PDB entry 6KXV | X-ray diffraction, 3.63 A resolution | chains D and J of the 10 polymer chains in the assembly

Chain D:
Protein: Histone H2B type 1-J
Source organism: Homo sapiens
Reference sequence: P06899 (H2B1J_HUMAN); residues 0-125 here correspond to UniProt positions 1-126 (UniProt number = residue number + 1)
Amino-acid sequence (129 residues; numbered -3 to 125; the number before each row is that of its first residue; numbers below 1 keep their minus sign (Gly-3 is residue -3)):
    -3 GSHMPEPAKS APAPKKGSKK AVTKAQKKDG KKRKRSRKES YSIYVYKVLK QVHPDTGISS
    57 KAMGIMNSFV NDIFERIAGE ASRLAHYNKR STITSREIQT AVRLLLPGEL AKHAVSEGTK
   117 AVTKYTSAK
Disordered / not traced: -3 to 29
Construct notes: expression tag (-3 to -1)
Swiss-Prot annotation at these positions:
  - modified residue: Pro1 (N-acetylproline), Glu2 (ADP-ribosyl glutamic acid), Lys5 (N6-(2-hydroxyisobutyryl)lysine), Ser6 (ADP-ribosylserine), Lys11 (N6-(beta-hydroxybutyryl)lysine), Lys12 (N6-(2-hydroxyisobutyryl)lysine), Ser14 (Phosphoserine), Lys15 (N6-acetyllysine), Lys16 (N6-(beta-hydroxybutyryl)lysine), Lys20 (N6-(2-hydroxyisobutyryl)lysine), Lys23 (N6-(2-hydroxyisobutyryl)lysine), Lys24 (N6-(2-hydroxyisobutyryl)lysine), Lys34 (N6-(2-hydroxyisobutyryl)lysine), Glu35 (PolyADP-ribosyl glutamic acid), Ser36 (Phosphoserine), Lys43 (N6-(2-hydroxyisobutyryl)lysine), Lys46 (N6-(2-hydroxyisobutyryl)lysine), Lys57 (N6,N6-dimethyllysine), Arg79 (Dimethylated arginine), Lys85 (N6,N6,N6-trimethyllysine) and 6 more in UniProt
  - glycosylation: Ser112 (O-linked (GlcNAc) serine)
  - cross-link (Glycyl lysine isopeptide (Lys-Gly)): Lys5 (interchain with G-Cter in SUMO2), Lys20 (interchain with G-Cter in SUMO2), Lys34 (interchain with G-Cter in ubiquitin), Lys120 (interchain with G-Cter in ubiquitin)

Chain J:
Molecule: 146-nt DNA strand
Source organism: Homo sapiens
Sequence (146 nucleotides; row label = number of the first residue in the row):
   147 ATCAATATCC ACCTGCAGAT TCTACCAAAA GTGTATTTGG AAACTGCTCC ATCAAAAGGC
   207 ATGTTCAGCT GAATTCAGCT GAACATGCCT TTTGATGGAG CAGTTTCCAA ATACACTTTT
   267 GGTAGAATCT GCAGGTGGAT ATTGAT

How chain D and chain J interact:
Pairs across the interface (14):
  Lys30(D) - DG192(J)  phosphate contact
  Lys30(D) - DC193(J)  sugar contact
  Lys30(D) - DT194(J)  phosphate contact
  Arg31(D) - DA270(J)  phosphate contact
  Arg31(D) - DG271(J)  salt bridge to the phosphate
  Ser32(D) - DA270(J)  sugar contact
  Arg33(D) - DT269(J)  sugar contact
  Arg33(D) - DA270(J)  phosphate contact
  Lys34(D) - DA270(J)  hydrogen bond to the phosphate
  Glu35(D) - DT269(J)  phosphate contact
  Ser36(D) - DT269(J)  hydrogen bond to the phosphate
  Ile39(D) - DT269(J)  phosphate contact
  Tyr40(D) - DG268(J)  hydrogen bond to the phosphate
  Lys43(D) - DG268(J)  salt bridge to the phosphate

Overview:
10 residues of chain D and 7 residues of chain J are in contact, with 3 hydrogen bonds and 2 salt bridges.
Polar pairs include Lys34(D)-DA270(J), Ser36(D)-DT269(J) and Tyr40(D)-DG268(J).
Here chain D is Histone H2B type 1-J and chain J is a 146-nt DNA strand, both from Homo sapiens. Entry 6KXV
(Crystal structure of a nucleosome containing Leishmania histone H3) was determined by X-ray diffraction.
